PDB entry 4RUB | X-ray diffraction, 2.70 A resolution | chains B and C of the 8 polymer chains in the assembly

Chain B (and C):
Protein: Ribulose 1,5-bisphosphate carboxylase/oxygenase (form IV)
Source organism: Nicotiana tabacum
Notes: EC 4.1.1.39; chain C of this document is another copy of the same molecule, construct and numbering; everything in this record applies to it too
UniProt: P00876 (RBL_TOBAC); residue numbers follow UniProt; this construct covers 1-477
Chain sequence (477 residues; each row starts with the number of its first residue):
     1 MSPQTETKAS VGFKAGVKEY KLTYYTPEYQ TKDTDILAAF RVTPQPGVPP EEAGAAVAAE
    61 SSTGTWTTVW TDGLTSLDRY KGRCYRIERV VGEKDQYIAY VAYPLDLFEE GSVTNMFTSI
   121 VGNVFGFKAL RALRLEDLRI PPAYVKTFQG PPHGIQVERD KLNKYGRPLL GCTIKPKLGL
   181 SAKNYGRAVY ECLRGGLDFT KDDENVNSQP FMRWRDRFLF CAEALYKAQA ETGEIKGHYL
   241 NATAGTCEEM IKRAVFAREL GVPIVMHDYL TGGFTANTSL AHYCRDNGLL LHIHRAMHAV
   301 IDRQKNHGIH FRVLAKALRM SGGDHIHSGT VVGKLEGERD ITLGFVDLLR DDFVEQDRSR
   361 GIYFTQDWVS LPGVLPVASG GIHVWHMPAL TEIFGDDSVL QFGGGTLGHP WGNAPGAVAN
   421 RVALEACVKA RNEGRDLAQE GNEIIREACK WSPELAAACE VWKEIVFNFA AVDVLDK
Not modelled in the structure: 1-8, 474-477
Disulfides: Cys-449/Cys-459
Glycans and other covalent adducts: formate (FMT) linked to Lys-201
UniProt features mapped onto this chain:
  - active site (Proton acceptor): Lys-175, His-294
  - binding site (substrate): Asn-123, Thr-173, Lys-177, Arg-295, His-327, Ser-379
  - binding site (Mg(2+)): Lys-201, Asp-203, Glu-204
  - site: Lys-334 (Transition state stabilizer)
  - modified residue: Pro-3 (N-acetylproline), Lys-14 (N6,N6,N6-trimethyllysine), Lys-201 (N6-carboxylysine)

Interface between chain B and chain C:
Cross-chain cystine bridges: Cys-247(B)/Cys-247(C)
Contacting residue pairs (235):
  Phe-13(B) / Gly-408(C)
  Phe-13(B) / His-409(C)
  Phe-13(B) / Pro-410(C)
  Ala-15(B) / Gly-408(C)
  Val-17(B) / Ile-465(C)  hydrophobic
  Gln-45(B) / Ala-470(C)  hydrogen bond (side chain-backbone)
  Glu-60(B) / Lys-177(C)
  Glu-60(B) / Lys-334(C)  salt bridge
  Ser-62(B) / Lys-177(C)
  Ser-62(B) / Leu-178(C)  hydrogen bond (backbone-backbone)
  Thr-63(B) / Pro-176(C)
  Thr-63(B) / Lys-177(C)  hydrogen bond (backbone-backbone)
  Thr-63(B) / Leu-178(C)
  Gly-64(B) / Lys-177(C)
  Thr-65(B) / Lys-175(C)
  Thr-65(B) / Lys-334(C)  hydrogen bond
  Trp-66(B) / Gly-381(C)
  Trp-66(B) / Ile-382(C)
  Trp-66(B) / His-383(C)
  Trp-66(B) / Gly-404(C)
  Trp-66(B) / Gly-405(C)
  Trp-66(B) / Trp-462(C)
  Thr-67(B) / Gly-404(C)
  Thr-67(B) / Trp-462(C)  hydrogen bond
  Thr-68(B) / Leu-407(C)
  Thr-68(B) / Gly-408(C)
  Val-69(B) / Gly-404(C)
  Val-69(B) / Leu-407(C)
  Val-69(B) / Gly-408(C)
  Trp-70(B) / Leu-407(C)  hydrogen bond (backbone-backbone)
  Trp-70(B) / Gly-412(C)
  Trp-70(B) / Asn-413(C)  hydrogen bond
  Thr-71(B) / Lys-175(C)  hydrogen bond (side chain-backbone)
  Thr-71(B) / Pro-176(C)
  Thr-71(B) / Leu-407(C)
  Asp-72(B) / Pro-176(C)
  Leu-74(B) / Asn-184(C)
  Thr-75(B) / Gly-179(C)  hydrogen bond (side chain-backbone)
  Tyr-80(B) / Gly-179(C)
  Tyr-80(B) / Phe-211(C)
  Asp-106(B) / Gln-209(C)
  Asp-106(B) / Pro-210(C)
  Asp-106(B) / Phe-211(C)
  Leu-107(B) / Leu-178(C)  hydrophobic
  Leu-107(B) / Gln-209(C)  hydrogen bond (backbone-side chain)
  Phe-108(B) / Gln-209(C)
  Glu-109(B) / Asn-207(C)
  Glu-109(B) / Ser-208(C)  hydrogen bond (side chain-backbone)
  Glu-109(B) / Gln-209(C)
  Glu-109(B) / Arg-253(C)  salt bridge
  Glu-110(B) / Pro-210(C)
  Glu-110(B) / Arg-213(C)  salt bridge
  Ser-112(B) / Ala-244(C)
  Ser-112(B) / Gly-245(C)  hydrogen bond (side chain-backbone)
  Thr-114(B) / Thr-243(C)
  Thr-114(B) / Ala-244(C)
  Thr-114(B) / Thr-271(C)  hydrogen bond (side chain-backbone)
  Thr-114(B) / Gly-272(C)
  Asn-115(B) / Asn-205(C)
  Asn-115(B) / Asn-207(C)  hydrogen bond
  Asn-115(B) / Gln-209(C)
  Thr-118(B) / Glu-204(C)
  Thr-118(B) / Asn-205(C)
  Thr-118(B) / Asp-268(C)
  Thr-118(B) / Thr-271(C)  hydrogen bond
  Thr-118(B) / Ala-296(C)
  Ser-119(B) / Leu-178(C)
  Ser-119(B) / Asn-205(C)  hydrogen bond
  Val-121(B) / Met-297(C)
  Val-121(B) / Val-300(C)  hydrophobic
  Gly-122(B) / Ala-296(C)
  Gly-122(B) / Met-297(C)  hydrogen bond (backbone-backbone)
  Asn-123(B) / Glu-204(C)  hydrogen bond
  Asn-123(B) / His-294(C)
  Asn-123(B) / Leu-335(C)
  Phe-125(B) / Ala-299(C)
  Phe-125(B) / Val-300(C)  hydrophobic
  Phe-125(B) / Arg-303(C)  hydrogen bond (backbone-side chain)
  Gly-126(B) / Ala-299(C)
  Gly-126(B) / Arg-303(C)
  Gly-126(B) / Leu-335(C)
  Gly-126(B) / Glu-336(C)  hydrogen bond (backbone-backbone)
  Phe-127(B) / Arg-303(C)  hydrogen bond (backbone-side chain)
  Phe-127(B) / Lys-334(C)
  Phe-127(B) / Leu-335(C)  hydrophobic
  Lys-128(B) / Val-331(C)  hydrogen bond (side chain-backbone)
  Lys-128(B) / Val-332(C)
  Lys-128(B) / Gly-333(C)  hydrogen bond (side chain-backbone)
  Lys-128(B) / Lys-334(C)  hydrogen bond (backbone-backbone)
  Lys-128(B) / Leu-335(C)
  Lys-128(B) / Glu-336(C)
  Lys-128(B) / Phe-467(C)  hydrogen bond (side chain-backbone)
  Lys-128(B) / Phe-469(C)
  Leu-130(B) / Arg-303(C)  hydrogen bond (backbone-side chain)
  Arg-131(B) / Gln-304(C)
  Arg-131(B) / Val-472(C)
  Ala-132(B) / Gln-304(C)
  Lys-175(B) / Thr-65(C)
  Lys-175(B) / Thr-71(C)  hydrogen bond (backbone-side chain)
  Pro-176(B) / Thr-63(C)
  Pro-176(B) / Thr-71(C)
  Pro-176(B) / Asp-72(C)
  Lys-177(B) / Glu-60(C)
  Lys-177(B) / Ser-62(C)
  Lys-177(B) / Thr-63(C)  hydrogen bond (backbone-backbone)
  Leu-178(B) / Ser-62(C)  hydrogen bond (backbone-backbone)
  Leu-178(B) / Thr-63(C)
  Leu-178(B) / Leu-107(C)  hydrophobic
  Leu-178(B) / Ser-119(C)
  Gly-179(B) / Thr-75(C)  hydrogen bond (backbone-side chain)
  Gly-179(B) / Tyr-80(C)
  Glu-204(B) / Thr-118(C)
  Glu-204(B) / Asn-123(C)  hydrogen bond
  Asn-205(B) / Asn-115(C)  hydrogen bond (backbone-side chain)
  Asn-205(B) / Thr-118(C)
  Asn-205(B) / Ser-119(C)  hydrogen bond
  Asn-207(B) / Glu-109(C)
  Asn-207(B) / Asn-115(C)  hydrogen bond
  Ser-208(B) / Glu-109(C)  hydrogen bond (backbone-side chain)
  Gln-209(B) / Leu-107(C)  hydrogen bond (side chain-backbone)
  Gln-209(B) / Phe-108(C)
  Gln-209(B) / Glu-109(C)
  Gln-209(B) / Asn-115(C)
  Pro-210(B) / Asp-106(C)
  Pro-210(B) / Glu-110(C)
  Phe-211(B) / Tyr-80(C)
  Phe-211(B) / Asp-106(C)
  Arg-213(B) / Glu-110(C)  salt bridge
  Thr-243(B) / Thr-114(C)
  Ala-244(B) / Thr-114(C)
  Ala-244(B) / Thr-275(C)  hydrogen bond (backbone-side chain)
  Gly-245(B) / Ser-112(C)
  Gly-245(B) / Thr-275(C)
  Gly-245(B) / Thr-278(C)
  Thr-246(B) / Thr-275(C)
  Thr-246(B) / Thr-278(C)
  Thr-246(B) / Ser-279(C)
  Cys-247(B) / Cys-247(C)  disulfide
  Cys-247(B) / Thr-275(C)
  Cys-247(B) / Ala-276(C)  hydrophobic
  Cys-247(B) / Ser-279(C)  hydrogen bond (backbone-side chain)
  Glu-248(B) / Ser-279(C)  hydrogen bond
  Arg-253(B) / Glu-109(C)  salt bridge
  Asp-268(B) / Thr-118(C)
  Thr-271(B) / Thr-114(C)  hydrogen bond (backbone-side chain)
  Thr-271(B) / Thr-118(C)  hydrogen bond
  Thr-271(B) / Phe-274(C)
  Gly-272(B) / Thr-114(C)
  Gly-272(B) / Gly-273(C)
  Gly-272(B) / Phe-274(C)
  Gly-272(B) / Thr-275(C)  hydrogen bond (backbone-backbone)
  Gly-273(B) / Gly-272(C)
  Gly-273(B) / Gly-273(C)
  Phe-274(B) / Gly-245(C)
  Phe-274(B) / Gly-272(C)
  Thr-275(B) / Ala-244(C)  hydrogen bond (side chain-backbone)
  Thr-275(B) / Gly-245(C)
  Thr-275(B) / Thr-246(C)
  Thr-275(B) / Cys-247(C)
  Thr-275(B) / Gly-272(C)  hydrogen bond (backbone-backbone)
  Thr-275(B) / Ala-276(C)
  Ala-276(B) / Cys-247(C)  hydrophobic
  Ala-276(B) / Thr-275(C)
  Thr-278(B) / Gly-245(C)
  Thr-278(B) / Thr-246(C)
  Ser-279(B) / Thr-246(C)
  Ser-279(B) / Cys-247(C)  hydrogen bond (side chain-backbone)
  Ser-279(B) / Glu-248(C)  hydrogen bond
  His-294(B) / Asn-123(C)
  Ala-296(B) / Thr-118(C)
  Ala-296(B) / Gly-122(C)
  Met-297(B) / Val-121(C)
  Met-297(B) / Gly-122(C)  hydrogen bond (backbone-backbone)
  Ala-299(B) / Phe-125(C)
  Ala-299(B) / Gly-126(C)
  Ala-299(B) / His-307(C)  hydrogen bond (backbone-side chain)
  Val-300(B) / Val-121(C)  hydrophobic
  Val-300(B) / Phe-125(C)  hydrophobic
  Val-300(B) / Ile-301(C)  hydrophobic
  Val-300(B) / His-307(C)
  Val-300(B) / Ile-309(C)  hydrophobic
  Ile-301(B) / Val-300(C)  hydrophobic
  Arg-303(B) / Phe-125(C)  hydrogen bond (side chain-backbone)
  Arg-303(B) / Gly-126(C)
  Arg-303(B) / Phe-127(C)  hydrogen bond (side chain-backbone)
  Arg-303(B) / Leu-130(C)  hydrogen bond (side chain-backbone)
  Arg-303(B) / His-307(C)
  Gln-304(B) / Arg-131(C)
  Gln-304(B) / Ala-132(C)
  Gln-304(B) / His-307(C)  hydrogen bond
  His-307(B) / Ala-299(C)  hydrogen bond (side chain-backbone)
  His-307(B) / Val-300(C)
  His-307(B) / Arg-303(C)
  His-307(B) / Gln-304(C)  hydrogen bond
  Gly-308(B) / Val-300(C)
  Ile-309(B) / Val-300(C)  hydrophobic
  Val-331(B) / Lys-128(C)  hydrogen bond (backbone-side chain)
  Val-332(B) / Lys-128(C)
  Gly-333(B) / Lys-128(C)  hydrogen bond (backbone-side chain)
  Lys-334(B) / Glu-60(C)  salt bridge
  Lys-334(B) / Thr-65(C)  hydrogen bond
  Lys-334(B) / Phe-127(C)
  Lys-334(B) / Lys-128(C)  hydrogen bond (backbone-backbone)
  Leu-335(B) / Asn-123(C)
  Leu-335(B) / Gly-126(C)
  Leu-335(B) / Phe-127(C)  hydrophobic
  Leu-335(B) / Lys-128(C)
  Glu-336(B) / Gly-126(C)  hydrogen bond (backbone-backbone)
  Glu-336(B) / Lys-128(C)
  Gly-381(B) / Trp-66(C)
  Ile-382(B) / Trp-66(C)
  His-383(B) / Trp-66(C)
  Gly-404(B) / Thr-65(C)
  Gly-404(B) / Trp-66(C)
  Gly-404(B) / Thr-67(C)
  Gly-404(B) / Val-69(C)
  Gly-405(B) / Trp-66(C)
  Leu-407(B) / Val-69(C)
  Leu-407(B) / Trp-70(C)  hydrogen bond (backbone-backbone)
  Leu-407(B) / Thr-71(C)
  Gly-408(B) / Phe-13(C)
  Gly-408(B) / Ala-15(C)
  Gly-408(B) / Thr-68(C)
  Gly-408(B) / Val-69(C)
  His-409(B) / Phe-13(C)
  Pro-410(B) / Phe-13(C)
  Gly-412(B) / Trp-70(C)
  Asn-413(B) / Trp-70(C)  hydrogen bond
  Trp-462(B) / Trp-66(C)
  Trp-462(B) / Thr-67(C)  hydrogen bond
  Ile-465(B) / Val-17(C)  hydrophobic
  Phe-467(B) / Lys-128(C)  hydrogen bond (backbone-side chain)
  Phe-469(B) / Ala-129(C)  hydrophobic
  Ala-470(B) / Gln-45(C)  hydrogen bond (backbone-side chain)
  Val-472(B) / Arg-131(C)
Interface residues without a listed pair, chain B (114 interface residues in all): Gly-16, Tyr-20, Val-48, Ala-59, Ser-61, Phe-117, Ala-129, Leu-180, Asn-184, His-282, Asn-306, Val-461
Interface residues without a listed pair, chain C (113 interface residues in all): Gly-16, Tyr-20, Val-48, Ala-59, Gly-64, Leu-74, Phe-117, Leu-180, His-282, Asn-306, Gly-308, Val-461

In short:
The interface between chain B and chain C involves 114 residues on one side and 113 on the other; the contacts
include 1 disulfide bond, 64 hydrogen bonds and 6 salt bridges. Polar contacts include Glu-60(B)/Lys-334(C),
Glu-109(B)/Arg-253(C) and Glu-110(B)/Arg-213(C).
Both chains are Ribulose 1,5-bisphosphate carboxylase/oxygenase (form IV) (Nicotiana tabacum). Entry 4RUB (A
crystal form of ribulose-1,5-bisphosphate carboxylase(slash)oxygenase from nicotiana tabacum in the activated
state) was determined by X-ray diffraction.
